Entry 1HV4 (X-ray diffraction, 2.80 A resolution); this record covers chains B and D of the 4 polymer chains in the assembly.

Chain B (and D):
Name: Hemoglobin beta chain
Organism: Anser indicus
Notes: chain D of this document is another copy of the same molecule, construct and numbering; everything in this record applies to it too
UniProt: P02118 (HBB_ANSIN); numbering as in UniProt (aligned over 1-146)
Chain sequence (146 residues; numbered 1 to 146; the number before each row is that of its first residue):
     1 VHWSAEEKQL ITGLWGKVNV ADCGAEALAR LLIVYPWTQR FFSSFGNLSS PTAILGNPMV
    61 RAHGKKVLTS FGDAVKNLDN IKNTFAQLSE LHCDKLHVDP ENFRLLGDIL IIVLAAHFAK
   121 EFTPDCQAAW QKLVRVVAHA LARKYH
UniProt features mapped onto this chain:
  - binding site (heme b): His63, His92
Bound ions: heme Fe near His92 (its only coordinating residue here)
Residues lining bound ligands: heme (HEM): Leu31, Thr38, Phe41, Phe42, Ser44, Phe45, His63, Lys66, Val67, Ser70, Phe71, Leu88, His92, Leu96, Val98, Asn102, Phe103, Leu106, Val137, Leu141
From the paper describing this entry:
  - conformationally variable residues: His63
  - binding site for heme: His63

Chain B / chain D interface:
Pairs across the interface (5):
  Arg135(B) - Tyr145(D)
  Arg135(B) - His146(D)  hydrogen bond
  His139(B) - His139(D)
  Tyr145(B) - Arg135(D)
  His146(B) - Arg135(D)  hydrogen bond
Other interface residues (no listed pair), chain B (6 interface residues in all): Val1, Val136
Other interface residues (no listed pair), chain D (6 interface residues in all): Val1, Val136

Summary:
Chain B and chain D each contribute 6 residues to their interface, with 2 hydrogen bonds. The hydrogen-bonded
pair is Arg135(B)-His146(D). Chain B binds heme. UniProt lists heme b-binding residues His63(B) and His92(B)
on chain B. From the paper: a binding site for heme at His63(B); conformational variability at His63(B).
Chain B and chain D are both Hemoglobin beta chain (Anser indicus); the structure, Crystal structure analysis
of bar-head goose hemoglobin (deoxy form), was determined by X-ray diffraction.
